PDB entry 1HUZ | X-ray diffraction, 2.60 A resolution | chains P and A of the 3 polymer chains in the assembly

# Chain P
Molecule: 8-nt DNA strand
Sequence (8 nucleotides; numbered 1 to 8; the number before each row is that of its first residue):
     1 CGACGCCT
Metal / ion sites: chromium ion: DT8 (together with methylenediphosphonic acid) (shared with Asp190(A), Asp192(A) of chain A)

# Chain A
Name: DNA polymerase beta
Source organism: Rattus norvegicus
Notes: EC 2.7.7.7
UniProt: P06766 (DPOB_RAT); residue numbers follow UniProt; this construct covers 1-335
Sequence (335 residues; row label = number of the first residue in the row):
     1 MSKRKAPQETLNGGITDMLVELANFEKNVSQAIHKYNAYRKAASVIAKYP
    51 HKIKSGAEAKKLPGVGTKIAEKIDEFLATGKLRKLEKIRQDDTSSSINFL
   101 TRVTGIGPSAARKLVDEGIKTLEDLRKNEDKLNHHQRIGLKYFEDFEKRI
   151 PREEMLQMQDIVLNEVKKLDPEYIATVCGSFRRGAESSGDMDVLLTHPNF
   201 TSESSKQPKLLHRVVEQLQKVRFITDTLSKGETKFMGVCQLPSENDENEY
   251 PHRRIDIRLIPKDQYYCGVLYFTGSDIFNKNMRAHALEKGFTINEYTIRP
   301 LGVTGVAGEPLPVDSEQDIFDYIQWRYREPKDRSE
Unresolved in the structure: 1-9, 335
Metal / ion sites: chromium ion: Asp190, Asp192 (together with methylenediphosphonic acid) (shared with DT8(P) of chain P)
Residues lining bound ligands: methylenediphosphonic acid (MDN): Arg149, Gly179, Ser180, Arg183, Ser188, Gly189, Asp190, Asp192, Thr273
Swiss-Prot annotation at these positions:
  - region: Arg183 to Asp192 (DNA-binding)
  - active site: Lys72 (Nucleophile)
  - binding site (K(+)): Lys60, Leu62, Val65, Thr101, Val103, Ile106
  - binding site (Na(+)): Lys60, Leu62, Val65, Thr101, Val103, Ile106
  - binding site (a 2'-deoxyribonucleoside 5'-triphosphate): Arg149, Ser180, Arg183, Gly189, Asp190
  - binding site (Mg(2+)): Asp190, Asp192, Asp256
  - modified residue: Lys72 (N6-acetyllysine), Arg83 (Omega-N-methylarginine), Arg152 (Omega-N-methylarginine)
  - cross-link (Glycyl lysine isopeptide (Lys-Gly)): Lys41 (interchain with G-Cter in ubiquitin), Lys61 (interchain with G-Cter in ubiquitin), Lys81 (interchain with G-Cter in ubiquitin)
  - mutagenesis: Asp190 (D190E/S: Loss of activity), Met191 (M191I: No loss of activity; M191T: 50% loss of activity), Asp192 (D192E/S: Loss of activity), Asp246 (D246V: Misincorporates T nucleotide opposite G/C template)

# Interface between chain P and chain A
Pairs across the interface - 25 pairs, chain P then chain A:
  DC4(P) - Ser109(A)  hydrogen bond to the phosphate
  DG5(P) - Gly105(A)  sugar contact
  DG5(P) - Gly107(A)  hydrogen bond to the phosphate
  DG5(P) - Pro108(A)  phosphate contact
  DG5(P) - Ser109(A)  hydrogen bond to the phosphate
  DG5(P) - Ala110(A)  hydrogen bond to the phosphate
  DC6(P) - Val103(A)  phosphate contact
  DC6(P) - Thr104(A)  phosphate contact
  DC6(P) - Gly105(A)  hydrogen bond to the phosphate
  DC6(P) - Ile106(A)  phosphate contact
  DC6(P) - His135(A)  sugar contact
  DC7(P) - Met236(A)  sugar contact
  DC7(P) - Arg254(A)  salt bridge to the phosphate
  DC7(P) - Asp256(A)  sugar contact
  DC7(P) - Tyr271(A)  hydrogen bond to the base
  DT8(P) - Arg183(A)  phosphate contact
  DT8(P) - Asp190(A)  phosphate contact
  DT8(P) - Asp192(A)  phosphate contact
  DT8(P) - Asp256(A)  phosphate contact
  DT8(P) - Tyr271(A)  base contact
  DT8(P) - Phe272(A)  phosphate contact
  DT8(P) - Thr273(A)  phosphate contact
  DT8(P) - Ser275(A)  sugar contact
  DT8(P) - Asp276(A)  base contact
  DT8(P) - Asn279(A)  sugar contact
Also at the interface, not in a pair above, chain A (23 interface residues in all): Gly179, Lys234

# Summary
5 residues of chain P and 23 residues of chain A are in contact, with 6 hydrogen bonds and 1 salt bridge.
Polar contacts include DC7(P)-Tyr271(A), DC4(P)-Ser109(A) and DG5(P)-Gly107(A). Chain A binds
methylenediphosphonic acid.
Chain P is an 8-nt DNA strand and chain A is DNA polymerase beta (Rattus norvegicus); the structure, Crystal
structure of DNA polymerase complexed with DNA and cr-pcp, was determined by X-ray diffraction.
